8REB - chains T and M of the 9 polymer chains in the assembly; structure by electron microscopy, 3.40 A resolution.

# Chain T
Molecule: 52-nt DNA strand
Source organism: Klebsiella oxytoca
Sequence (52 nucleotides; each row starts with the number of its first residue; numbers below 1 keep their minus sign (DA-22 is residue -22)):
   -22 AATGTGCAACAGCATGATCGCGGCAAGCTGATCGTGCAAAAGTCGTGCCA
    28 GC

# Chain M
Protein: RNA polymerase sigma-54 factor
Source organism: Klebsiella oxytoca
Notes: engineered mutation(s): R336A
Chain sequence (350 residues; each row starts with the number of its first residue; note: 30 numbers in that range are skipped by the numbering (no residue carries them; nothing is unmodelled there)):
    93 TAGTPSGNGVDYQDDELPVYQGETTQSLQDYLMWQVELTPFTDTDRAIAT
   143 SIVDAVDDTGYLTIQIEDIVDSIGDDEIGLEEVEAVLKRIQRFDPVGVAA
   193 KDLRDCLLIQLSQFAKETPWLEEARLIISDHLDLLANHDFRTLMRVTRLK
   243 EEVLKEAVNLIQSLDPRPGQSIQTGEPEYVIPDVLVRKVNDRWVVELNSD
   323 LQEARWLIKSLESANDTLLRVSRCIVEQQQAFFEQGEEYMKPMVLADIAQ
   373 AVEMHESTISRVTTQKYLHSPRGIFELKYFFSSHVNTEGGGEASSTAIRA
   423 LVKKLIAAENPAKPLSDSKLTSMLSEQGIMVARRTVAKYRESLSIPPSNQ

# Interface between chain T and chain M
Residue-residue contacts (20):
  DA3(T) - Asp103(M)  hydrogen bond to the base
  DA3(T) - Gln105(M)  base contact
  DG4(T) - Tyr104(M)  base contact
  DG4(T) - Gln105(M)  base contact
  DG4(T) - Asp106(M)  base contact
  DA8(T) - Leu333(M)  base contact
  DT9(T) - Leu329(M)  base contact
  DG11(T) - Thr339(M)  hydrogen bond to the phosphate
  DG13(T) - His377(M)  base contact
  DG22(T) - His406(M)  phosphate contact
  DG22(T) - Asn408(M)  sugar contact
  DG22(T) - Ser417(M)  phosphate contact
  DG22(T) - Tyr461(M)  hydrogen bond to the phosphate
  DT23(T) - Asn408(M)  phosphate contact
  DT23(T) - Ala454(M)  phosphate contact
  DT23(T) - Arg456(M)  base contact
  DT23(T) - Thr457(M)  base contact
  DT23(T) - Lys460(M)  base contact
  DG24(T) - Arg456(M)  base contact
  DG24(T) - Lys460(M)  hydrogen bond to the base
Interface residues without a listed pair, chain T (12 interface residues in all): DC5, DT12, DC14
Interface residues without a listed pair, chain M (23 interface residues in all): Val102, Ser332, Ser335, Ala336, Ser379, Thr380, Thr409

# In short
12 residues of chain T face 23 of chain M across their interface; the contacts include 4 hydrogen bonds. Polar
pairs include DA3(T)-Asp103(M), DG24(T)-Lys460(M) and DG11(T)-Thr339(M).
Here chain T is a 52-nt DNA strand and chain M is RNA polymerase sigma-54 factor, both from Klebsiella
oxytoca. Entry 8REB (Cryo-EM structure of bacterial RNA polymerase-sigma54 initial transcribing complex - 6nt
complex) was determined by electron microscopy (same publication as 8RE4, 8REA, 8REC, 8RED and 8REE).
